Entry 1NON (X-ray diffraction, 2.40 A resolution); this record covers chains A and D of the 4 polymer chains in the assembly.

Chain A (and D):
Molecule: PyrR bifunctional protein
Organism: Bacillus caldolyticus
Notes: EC 2.4.2.9; chain D of this document is another copy of the same molecule, construct and numbering; everything in this record applies to it too
UniProtKB: P41007 (PYRR_BACCL); numbering as in UniProt (aligned over 1-179)
Chain sequence (179 residues; row label = number of the first residue in the row):
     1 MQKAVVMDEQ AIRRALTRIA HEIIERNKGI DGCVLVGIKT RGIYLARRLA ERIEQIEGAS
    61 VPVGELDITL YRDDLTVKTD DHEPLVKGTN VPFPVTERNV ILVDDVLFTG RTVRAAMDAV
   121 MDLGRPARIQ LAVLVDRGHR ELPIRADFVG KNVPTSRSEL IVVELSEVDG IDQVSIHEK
Not modelled in the structure: 73-90
Curated features (UniProtKB/Swiss-Prot):
  - motif: Val100 to Thr112 (PRPP-binding)
  - binding site (substrate): Thr40, Arg41, Asp104 to Thr112, Arg137

How chain A and chain D interact:
Contacting residue pairs - 20 pairs, chain A then chain D:
  Arg14(A) with Ile24(D); Lys28(D); Gly29(D); Glu57(D), salt bridge
  Ala15(A) with Glu25(D)
  Thr17(A) with His21(D)
  Arg18(A) with Glu22(D); Glu25(D), salt bridge
  His21(A) with Thr17(D); His21(D), hydrogen bond
  Glu22(A) with Arg18(D); Glu22(D)
  Ile24(A) with Arg14(D)
  Glu25(A) with Ala15(D); Arg18(D), salt bridge; Gly150(D)
  Lys28(A) with Arg14(D), hydrogen bond (backbone-side chain)
  Gly29(A) with Arg14(D)
  Glu57(A) with Arg14(D), salt bridge
  Gly150(A) with Glu25(D)

In short:
The chain A/chain D interface involves 12 residues from each chain, with 2 hydrogen bonds and 4 salt bridges.
Polar pairs include Arg14(A)-Glu57(D), Arg18(A)-Glu25(D) and His21(A)-His21(D). From UniProt: 12
substrate-binding residues on chain A.
Chain A and chain D are both PyrR bifunctional protein (Bacillus caldolyticus); the structure, PyrR, the
regulator of the pyrimidine biosynthetic operon in Bacillus caldolyticus, was determined by X-ray diffraction,
deposited together with 1XZ8 and 1XZN.
